3FYU - chains A and E of the 6 polymer chains in the assembly; structure by X-ray diffraction, 2.62 A resolution.

== Chain A ==
Protein: Acetyl xylan esterase
From: Bacillus pumilus
Notes: EC 3.1.1.6
UniProtKB: Q9K5F2 (Q9K5F2_BACPU); numbering as in UniProt (aligned over 1-320)
Chain sequence (320 residues; each row starts with the number of its first residue):
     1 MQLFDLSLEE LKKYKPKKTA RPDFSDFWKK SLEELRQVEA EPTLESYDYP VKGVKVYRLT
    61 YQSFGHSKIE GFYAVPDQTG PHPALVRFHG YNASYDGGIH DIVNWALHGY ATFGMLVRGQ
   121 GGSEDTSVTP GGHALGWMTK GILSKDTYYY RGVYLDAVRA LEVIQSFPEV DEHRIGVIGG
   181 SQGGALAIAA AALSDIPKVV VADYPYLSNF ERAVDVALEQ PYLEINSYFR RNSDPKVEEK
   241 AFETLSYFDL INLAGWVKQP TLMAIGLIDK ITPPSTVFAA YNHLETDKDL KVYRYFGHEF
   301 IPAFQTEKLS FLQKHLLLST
Disordered / not traced: 319-320
Modified positions: S181 (o-acetylserine; OAS)
Small-molecule neighbours: beta-D-xylopyranose (XYP): Y47, F72, D96, G97, I99

== Chain E ==
Protein: Acetyl xylan esterase
From: Bacillus pumilus
Notes: EC 3.1.1.6
UniProtKB: Q9K5F2 (Q9K5F2_BACPU); residues 1-320 here correspond to UniProt positions 3-322 (UniProt number = residue number + 2)
Chain sequence (320 residues; numbered 1 to 320; the number before each row is that of its first residue):
     1 MQLFDLSLEE LKKYKPKKTA RPDFSDFWKK SLEELRQVEA EPTLESYDYP VKGVKVYRLT
    61 YQSFGHSKIE GFYAVPDQTG PHPALVRFHG YNASYDGGIH DIVNWALHGY ATFGMLVRGQ
   121 GGSEDTSVTP GGHALGWMTK GILSKDTYYY RGVYLDAVRA LEVIQSFPEV DEHRIGVIGG
   181 SQGGALAIAA AALSDIPKVV VADYPYLSNF ERAVDVALEQ PYLEINSYFR RNSDPKVEEK
   241 AFETLSYFDL INLAGWVKQP TLMAIGLIDK ITPPSTVFAA YNHLETDKDL KVYRYFGHEF
   301 IPAFQTEKLS FLQKHLLLST
Disordered / not traced: 318-320
Small-molecule neighbours: beta-D-xylopyranose (XYP): Y47, F72, D96, G97, I99

== Chain A / chain E interface ==
Contacting residue pairs (33; chain A residue first):
  Y49(A) with L309(E)
  P50(A) with T306(E); L309(E), hydrophobic; S310(E); Q313(E)
  V51(A) with H108(E); Q313(E)
  K52(A) with Q313(E)
  Y95(A) with P302(E), hydrophobic
  D96(A) with P302(E); A303(E)
  H100(A) with P302(E), hydrogen bond (side chain-backbone); Q305(E); T306(E)
  N104(A) with N104(E); H108(E), hydrogen bond
  L107(A) with L107(E); H108(E)
  H108(A) with V51(E); N104(E), hydrogen bond; L107(E)
  P302(A) with Y95(E), hydrophobic; D96(E); H100(E), hydrogen bond (backbone-side chain)
  Q305(A) with H100(E)
  T306(A) with P50(E); H100(E)
  L309(A) with Y49(E); P50(E), hydrophobic
  S310(A) with P50(E)
  Q313(A) with P50(E); V51(E); K52(E)
Other interface residues (no listed pair), chain A (20 interface residues in all): F300, A303, L317, L318
Other interface residues (no listed pair), chain E (19 interface residues in all): F300, L317

== Summary ==
Chain A and chain E form an interface of 20 and 19 residues respectively, with 4 hydrogen bonds. Polar
contacts include H100(A)-P302(E), N104(A)-H108(E) and H108(A)-N104(E). Bound to chain A: beta-D-xylopyranose.
Chain E binds beta-D-xylopyranose.
Chain A is Acetyl xylan esterase and chain E is Acetyl xylan esterase, both from Bacillus pumilus; the
structure, Crystal structure of acetyl xylan esterase from Bacillus pumilus obtained in presence of D-xylose
and sodium ..., was determined by X-ray diffraction.
